7BDX - chains A and B of the 6 polymer chains in the assembly; structure by X-ray diffraction, 2.60 A resolution.

Chain A (and B):
Protein: Heat shock factor 2-binding protein
Organism: Homo sapiens
Notes: chain B of this document is another copy of the same molecule, construct and numbering; everything in this record applies to it too
UniProt: O75031 (HSF2B_HUMAN); residue numbers follow UniProt; this construct covers 122-334
Amino-acid sequence (214 residues; each row starts with the number of its first residue):
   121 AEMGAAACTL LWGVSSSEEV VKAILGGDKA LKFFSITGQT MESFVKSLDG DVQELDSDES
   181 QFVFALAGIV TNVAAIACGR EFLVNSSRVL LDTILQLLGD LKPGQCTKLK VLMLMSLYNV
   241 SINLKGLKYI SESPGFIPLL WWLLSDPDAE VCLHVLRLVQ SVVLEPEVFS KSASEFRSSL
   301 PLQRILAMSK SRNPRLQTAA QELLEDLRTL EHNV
Not modelled in the structure: 332-334 (chain B: 333-334)
Construct notes: expression tag (121)
Modified / non-standard residues: Mse123, Mse161, Mse233, Mse235, Mse308 (selenomethionine; parent Met)
Bound ions: Mg2+: Asp220 (shared with Gln317(B) of chain B)
Curated features (UniProtKB/Swiss-Prot):
  - natural variant: Ser167 (S167L: In POF19)
  - mutagenesis: Arg200 (R200T: Abolishes interaction with BRCA2)
What the authors report for this chain:
  - self-association interface (contacts with another copy of this molecule); pairs are residue here / residue on that copy: Leu131-Leu130, Phe153-Leu130, Glu122, Mse123, Ala126, Ala127, Leu130, Val134, Val140, Ile144, Leu151, Phe153, Ile156
  - mutagenesis - G199D: abolished binding to Breast cancer type 2 susceptibility protein
  - mutagenesis - E201A, K245T: unchanged binding to Breast cancer type 2 susceptibility protein

Interface between chain A and chain B:
Pairs across the interface (4):
  Lys149(A) - Asn205(B)
  Lys149(A) - Ser206(B)
  Asn205(A) - Lys149(B)
  Ser206(A) - Lys149(B)
Also at the interface, not in a pair above, chain A (6 interface residues in all): Lys142, Ala143, Glu201
Also at the interface, not in a pair above, chain B (6 interface residues in all): Lys142, Ala143, Ala150

Summary:
The chain A/chain B interface involves 6 residues from each chain. UniProt lists one mutagenesis site on chain
A. From the paper: G199D of chain A abolishes binding to Breast cancer type 2 susceptibility protein; a
self-association interface involving Glu122(A), Mse123(A) and Ala126(A) among others; 3 substitutions were
tested in all.
Chain A and chain B are both Heat shock factor 2-binding protein (Homo sapiens); the structure, Armadillo
domain of HSF2BP in complex with BRCA2 peptide, was determined by X-ray diffraction.
